PDB entry 8TQO | electron microscopy, 3.10 A resolution | chains A and D of the 4 polymer chains in the assembly

# Chain A
Name: Translation initiation factor eIF-2B subunit epsilon
Source organism: Homo sapiens
Reference sequence: Q13144 (EI2BE_HUMAN); residue numbers follow UniProt; this construct covers 1-721
Sequence (721 residues; row label = number of the first residue in the row):
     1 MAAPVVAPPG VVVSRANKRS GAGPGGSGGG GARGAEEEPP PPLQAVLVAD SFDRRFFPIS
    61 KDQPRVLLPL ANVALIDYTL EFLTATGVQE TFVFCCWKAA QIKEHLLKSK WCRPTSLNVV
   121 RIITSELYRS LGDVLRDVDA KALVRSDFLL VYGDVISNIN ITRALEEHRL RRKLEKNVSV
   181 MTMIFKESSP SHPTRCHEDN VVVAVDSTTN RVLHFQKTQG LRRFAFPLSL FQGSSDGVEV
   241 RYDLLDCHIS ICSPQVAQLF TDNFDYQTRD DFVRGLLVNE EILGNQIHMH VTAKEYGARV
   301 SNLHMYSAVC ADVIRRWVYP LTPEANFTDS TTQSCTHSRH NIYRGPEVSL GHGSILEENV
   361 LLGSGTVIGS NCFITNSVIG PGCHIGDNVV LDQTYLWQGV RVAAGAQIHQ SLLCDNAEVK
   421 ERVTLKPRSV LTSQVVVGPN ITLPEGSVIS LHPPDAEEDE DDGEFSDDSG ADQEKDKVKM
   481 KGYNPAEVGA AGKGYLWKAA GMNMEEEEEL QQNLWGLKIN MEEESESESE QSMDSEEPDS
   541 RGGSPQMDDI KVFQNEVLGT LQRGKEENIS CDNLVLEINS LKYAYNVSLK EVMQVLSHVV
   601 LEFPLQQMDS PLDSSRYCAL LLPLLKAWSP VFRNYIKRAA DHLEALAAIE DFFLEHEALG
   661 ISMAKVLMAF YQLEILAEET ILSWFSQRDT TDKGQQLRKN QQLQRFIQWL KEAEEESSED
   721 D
Not modelled in the structure: 1-40, 280-284, 463-721
Construct notes: conflict Val587 (Ile in Q13144)
UniProt features mapped onto this chain:
  - modified residue: Ala2 (N-acetylalanine), Arg19 (Omega-N-methylarginine), Ser27 (Phosphoserine), Ser130 (Phosphoserine), Thr322 (Phosphothreonine), Ser450 (Phosphoserine), Ser466 (Phosphoserine), Ser469 (Phosphoserine), Ser532 (Phosphoserine), Ser540 (Phosphoserine), Ser544 (Phosphoserine), Ser717 (Phosphoserine)
  - cross-link (Glycyl lysine isopeptide (Lys-Gly)): Lys61 (interchain with G-Cter in ubiquitin), Lys103 (interchain with G-Cter in ubiquitin), Lys141 (interchain with G-Cter in ubiquitin), Lys217 (interchain with G-Cter in ubiquitin)
  - natural variant: Asp62 (D62V: In VWM5), Leu68 (L68S: In VWM5), Val73 (V73G: In VWM5), Ala74 (A74T: In VWM5), Thr91 (T91A: In VWM5), Leu106 (L106F: In VWM5), Arg113 (R113C: In VWM5; R113H: In VWM5), Arg195 (R195C: In VWM5; R195H: In VWM5), Arg269 (R269G: In VWM5; R269Q: In VWM5), Asp270 (D270H: In VWM5), Arg299 (R299H: In VWM5), Cys310 (C310F: In VWM5), 9 further natural variant entries in UniProt

# Chain D
Name: Translation initiation factor eIF-2B subunit beta
Source organism: Homo sapiens
Reference sequence: P49770 (EI2BB_HUMAN); numbering as in UniProt (aligned over 2-351)
Sequence (368 residues; numbered -16 to 351; the number before each row is that of its first residue; numbers below 1 keep their minus sign (Met-16 is residue -16)):
   -16 MHHHHHHGGG SENLYFQSPG SAAKGSELSE RIESFVETLK RGGGPRSSEE MARETLGLLR
    44 QIITDHRWSN AGELMELIRR EGRRMTAAQP SETTVGNMVR RVLKIIREEY GRLHGRSDES
   104 DQQESLHKLL TSGGLNEDFS FHYAQLQSNI IEAINELLVE LEGTMENIAA QALEHIHSNE
   164 VIMTIGFSRT VEAFLKEAAR KRKFHVIVAE CAPFCQGHEM AVNLSKAGIE TTVMTDAAIF
   224 AVMSRVNKVI IGTKTILANG ALRAVTGTHT LALAAKHHST PLIVCAPMFK LSPQFPNEED
   284 SFHKFVAPEE VLPFTEGDIL EKVSVHCPVF DYVPPELITL FISNIGGNAP SYIYRLMSEL
   344 YHPDDHVL
Not modelled in the structure: -16 to 7, 99-124
Construct notes: initiating methionine (-16); expression tag (-15 to 1)
UniProt features mapped onto this chain:
  - natural variant: Val85 (V85E: In VWM2), Ala127 (A127V: Found in a patient with Rett syndrome-like phenotype; uncertain significance), Ser171 (S171F: In VWM2), Pro196 (P196S: In VWM2), Gly200 (G200V: In VWM2), Glu213 (E213G: In VWM2), Cys268 (C268Y: In VWM2), Lys273 (K273R: In VWM2), Val316 (V316D: In VWM2), Gly329 (G329V: In VWM2)

# Interface between chain A and chain D
Residue-residue contacts (38; chain A residue first):
  Glu81(A) - Arg24(D)  salt bridge
  Thr84(A) - Arg24(D)
  Thr115(A) - Ser12(D)
  Lys186(A) - Phe297(D)
  Glu187(A) - Thr298(D)
  Ser188(A) - Phe297(D)
  Ser189(A) - Thr298(D)
  Ser189(A) - Gly300(D)
  Ser191(A) - Asp301(D)
  His192(A) - Phe297(D)
  His192(A) - Gly300(D)
  His192(A) - Leu303(D)
  Pro193(A) - Glu304(D)
  Thr194(A) - Phe297(D)
  Ala293(A) - Glu292(D)
  Lys294(A) - Glu292(D)
  Tyr296(A) - Phe297(D)  hydrophobic
  Arg315(A) - Pro291(D)
  Arg315(A) - Leu303(D)  hydrogen bond (side chain-backbone)
  Arg315(A) - Glu304(D)  hydrogen bond (side chain-backbone)
  Arg315(A) - Val306(D)
  Arg316(A) - Phe288(D)  hydrogen bond (side chain-backbone)
  Arg316(A) - Ala290(D)
  Arg316(A) - Pro291(D)
  Trp317(A) - Glu292(D)
  Trp317(A) - Leu295(D)
  Trp317(A) - Phe297(D)  hydrophobic
  Trp317(A) - Leu303(D)  hydrophobic
  Tyr319(A) - Phe288(D)
  Tyr319(A) - Ala290(D)  hydrophobic
  Pro320(A) - Arg24(D)
  Asn326(A) - Lys23(D)
  His337(A) - Asp283(D)
  His337(A) - Ser284(D)
  His337(A) - Phe288(D)
  Ser338(A) - Asp283(D)
  His340(A) - His309(D)
  Glu358(A) - Ser307(D)  hydrogen bond
Also at the interface, not in a pair above, chain A (28 interface residues in all): Ala85, Lys110, Asn341, Gln393
Also at the interface, not in a pair above, chain D (24 interface residues in all): Glu16, Lys287, Val289, Pro296, Val308

# Summary
28 residues of chain A and 24 residues of chain D are in contact; the contacts include 4 hydrogen bonds and 1
salt bridge. Polar pairs include Glu81(A)-Arg24(D), Arg315(A)-Leu303(D) and Arg315(A)-Glu304(D).
Chain A is Translation initiation factor eIF-2B subunit epsilon and chain D is Translation initiation factor
eIF-2B subunit beta, both from Homo sapiens; the structure, Eukaryotic translation initiation factor 2B
tetramer, was determined by electron microscopy, deposited together with 8TQZ.
